PDB entry 6JDJ | X-ray diffraction, 2.60 A resolution | chains A and C of the 3 polymer chains in the assembly

# Chain A
Molecule: AcrIIC2
Source organism: Neisseria meningitidis 8013
Reference sequence: A0A3E2QCQ3 (A0A3E2QCQ3_NEIME); residue numbers follow UniProt; this construct covers 1-123
Sequence (124 residues; row label = number of the first residue in the row; numbering starts at 0):
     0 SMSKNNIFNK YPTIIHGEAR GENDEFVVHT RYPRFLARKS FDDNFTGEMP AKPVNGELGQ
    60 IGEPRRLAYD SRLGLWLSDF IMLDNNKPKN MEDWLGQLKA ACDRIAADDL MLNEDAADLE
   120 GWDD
Not modelled in the structure: 0-1, 121-123
Construct notes: expression tag (0)
What the authors report for this chain:
  - mutagenesis - E17A, E24A, D108A: unchanged stability

# Chain C
Molecule: CRISPR-associated endonuclease Cas9
Source organism: Neisseria meningitidis 8013
Notes: EC 3.1.-.-; fragment: partial Nme1Cas9
Reference sequence: C9X1G5 (CAS9_NEIM8); residues 1-77 here = UniProt positions 1-77
Sequence (78 residues; numbered 0 to 77; the number before each row is that of its first residue; numbering starts at 0):
     0 SMAAFKPNSI NYILGLDIGI ASVGWAMVEI DEEENPIRLI DLGVRVFERA EVPKTGDSLA
    60 MARRLARSVR RLTRRRAH
Not modelled in the structure: 0-15, 29-33
Construct notes: expression tag (0)
UniProt features mapped onto this chain:
  - active site: Asp-16 (For RuvC-like nuclease domain)
  - binding site (Mg(2+)): Asp-16
  - mutagenesis: Asp-16 (D16A: Does not restore CRISPR interference during plasmid transformation to deletion mutant)

# How chain A and chain C interact
Pairs across the interface - 25 pairs, chain A then chain C:
  Ile-6(A) with Gly-23(C)
  Phe-7(A) with Ala-25(C), hydrophobic
  Glu-17(A) with Arg-69(C), salt bridge; Arg-73(C), salt bridge
  Glu-21(A) with Arg-73(C)
  Asn-22(A) with Arg-73(C)
  Glu-24(A) with Arg-70(C), salt bridge; Arg-73(C), salt bridge; Arg-74(C), salt bridge
  Phe-40(A) with Arg-74(C)
  Phe-44(A) with Arg-74(C)
  Met-81(A) with Met-26(C)
  Leu-82(A) with Ala-25(C); Met-26(C)
  Asn-84(A) with Ala-25(C); Met-26(C)
  Asp-108(A) with Arg-74(C), salt bridge
  Leu-111(A) with Arg-70(C)
  Asn-112(A) with Arg-74(C), hydrogen bond
  Asp-114(A) with Ser-67(C)
  Ala-115(A) with Ser-67(C); Leu-71(C)
  Leu-118(A) with Leu-64(C), hydrophobic; Leu-71(C), hydrophobic
  Glu-119(A) with Arg-75(C), salt bridge
Also at the interface, not in a pair above, chain A (20 interface residues in all): Lys-38, Asp-83
Also at the interface, not in a pair above, chain C (13 interface residues in all): Arg-66, Val-68
Interface features reported in the paper:
  - specific contacts: Glu-17(A)/Arg-69(C) (hydrogen bond), Glu-17(A)/Arg-73(C) (hydrogen bond), Glu-24(A)/Arg-73(C), Glu-24(A)/Arg-74(C), Asp-108(A)/Arg-74(C) (hydrogen bond), Asn-112(A)/Arg-74(C) (hydrogen bond)
  - hot spots on chain A (mutagenesis) - E17A: decreased binding to CRISPR-associated endonuclease Cas9 (chain C)
  - hot spots on chain A (mutagenesis) - E17A/E24A: abolished binding to CRISPR-associated endonuclease Cas9 (chain C)

# Summary
Chain A and chain C form an interface of 20 and 13 residues respectively, with 1 hydrogen bond and 7 salt
bridges. Polar pairs include Glu-17(A)/Arg-69(C), Glu-17(A)/Arg-73(C) and Glu-24(A)/Arg-70(C). The authors
report hydrogen bonds between Glu-17(A) and Arg-69(C), Glu-17(A) and Arg-73(C) and Asp-108(A) and Arg-74(C)
among others; contacts between Glu-24(A) and Arg-73(C) and Glu-24(A) and Arg-74(C). The paper reports that
E17A of chain A reduces binding to CRISPR-associated endonuclease Cas9 (chain C); E17A/E24A of chain A abolish
binding to CRISPR-associated endonuclease Cas9 (chain C); 4 substitutions were tested in all.
Chain A is AcrIIC2 and chain C is CRISPR-associated endonuclease Cas9, both from Neisseria meningitidis 8013;
the structure, Crystal structure of AcrIIC2 dimer in complex with partial Nme1Cas9, was determined by X-ray
diffraction together with 6N05, 6JD7 and 6JDX from the same study.
